Entry 7XUN (electron microscopy, 3.40 A resolution); this record covers chain A.

# Chain A
Protein: Copper-transporting ATPase 2
Organism: Homo sapiens
Notes: EC 7.2.2.8
UniProt: P35670 (ATP7B_HUMAN); numbering as in UniProt (aligned over 1-1465)
Amino-acid sequence (1507 residues; row label = number of the first residue in the row):
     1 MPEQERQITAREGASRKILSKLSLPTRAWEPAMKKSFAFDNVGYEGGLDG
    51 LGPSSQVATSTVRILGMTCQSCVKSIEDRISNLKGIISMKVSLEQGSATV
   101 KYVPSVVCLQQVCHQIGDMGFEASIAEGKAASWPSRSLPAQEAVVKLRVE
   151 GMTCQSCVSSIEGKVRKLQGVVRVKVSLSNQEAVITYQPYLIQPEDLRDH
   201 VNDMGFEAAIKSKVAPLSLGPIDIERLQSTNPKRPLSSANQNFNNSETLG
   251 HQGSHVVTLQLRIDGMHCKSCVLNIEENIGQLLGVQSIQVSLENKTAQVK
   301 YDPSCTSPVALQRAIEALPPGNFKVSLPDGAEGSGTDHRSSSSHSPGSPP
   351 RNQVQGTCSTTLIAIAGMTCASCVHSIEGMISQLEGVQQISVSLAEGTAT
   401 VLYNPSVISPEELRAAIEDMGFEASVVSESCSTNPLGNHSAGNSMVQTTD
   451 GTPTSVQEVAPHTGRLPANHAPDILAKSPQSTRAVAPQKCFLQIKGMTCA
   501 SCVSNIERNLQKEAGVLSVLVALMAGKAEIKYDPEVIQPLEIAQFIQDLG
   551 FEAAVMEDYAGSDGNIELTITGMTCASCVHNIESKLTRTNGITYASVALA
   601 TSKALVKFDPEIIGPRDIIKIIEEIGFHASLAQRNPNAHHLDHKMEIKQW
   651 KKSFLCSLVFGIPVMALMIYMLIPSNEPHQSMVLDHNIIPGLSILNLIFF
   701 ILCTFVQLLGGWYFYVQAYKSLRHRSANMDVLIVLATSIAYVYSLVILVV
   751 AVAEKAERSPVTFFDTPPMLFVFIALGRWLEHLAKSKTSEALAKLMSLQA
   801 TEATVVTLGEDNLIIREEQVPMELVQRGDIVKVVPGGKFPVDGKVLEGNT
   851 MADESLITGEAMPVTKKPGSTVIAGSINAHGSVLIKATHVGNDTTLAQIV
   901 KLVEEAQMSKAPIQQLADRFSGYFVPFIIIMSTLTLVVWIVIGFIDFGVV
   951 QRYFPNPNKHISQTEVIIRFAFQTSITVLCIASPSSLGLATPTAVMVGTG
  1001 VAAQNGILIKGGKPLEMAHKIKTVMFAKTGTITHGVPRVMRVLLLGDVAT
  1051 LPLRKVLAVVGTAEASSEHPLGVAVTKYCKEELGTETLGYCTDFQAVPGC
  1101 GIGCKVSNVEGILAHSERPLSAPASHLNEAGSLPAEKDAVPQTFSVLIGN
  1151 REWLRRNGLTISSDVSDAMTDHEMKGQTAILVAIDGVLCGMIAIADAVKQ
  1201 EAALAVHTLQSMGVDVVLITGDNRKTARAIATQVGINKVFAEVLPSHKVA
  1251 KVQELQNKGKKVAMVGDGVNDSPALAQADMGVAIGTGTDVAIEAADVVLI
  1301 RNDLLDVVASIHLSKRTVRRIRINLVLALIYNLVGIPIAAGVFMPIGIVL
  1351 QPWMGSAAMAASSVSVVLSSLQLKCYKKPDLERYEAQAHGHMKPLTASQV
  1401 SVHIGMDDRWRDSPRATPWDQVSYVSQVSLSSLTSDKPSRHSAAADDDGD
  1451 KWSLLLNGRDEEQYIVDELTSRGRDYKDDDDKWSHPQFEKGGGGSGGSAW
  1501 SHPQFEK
Disordered / not traced: 1-636, 1116-1143, 1406-1507
Differences from the reference sequence: engineered mutation S983 (Cys in P35670), S985 (Cys in P35670), A1027 (Asp in P35670); expression tag (1466-1507)
Swiss-Prot annotation at these positions:
  - binding site (Cu(+)): C69, C72, C154, C157, C268, C271, C370, C373, C499, C502, C575, C578
  - binding site (Mg(2+)): D1267, D1271
  - modified residue (Phosphoserine): S23, S478, S481, S1398
  - natural variant: N41 (N41S: In WD), Y44 (Y44N: In WD; uncertain significance), G85 (G85V: In WD), C108 (C108R: In WD; uncertain significance), R136 (R136W: In WD; uncertain significance), R148 (R148W: In WD; uncertain significance), C157 (C157F: In WD; uncertain significance), G170 (G170V: In WD; uncertain significance), S382 (S382C: In WD; uncertain significance), S406 (S406A: No effect on copper transport activity), V456 (V456L: Decreased copper transport rates), A486 (A486S: In WD; uncertain significance), 206 further natural variant entries in UniProt
  - mutagenesis: A32 (Does not affect copper-induced relocalization), F37 (F37A: Altered copper-induced relocalization), F39 (F39W/A: Altered copper-induced relocalization; F39Y: Does not affect copper-induced relocalization), D40 (D40A: Altered copper-induced relocalization), N41 (N41A: Altered copper-induced relocalization), V42 (V42A: Altered copper-induced relocalization; V42I: Does not affect copper-induced relocalization), G43 (G43A: Altered copper-induced relocalization), Y44 (Y44F: Does not affect copper-induced relocalization; Y44W/A: Altered copper-induced relocalization), E45 (E45A: Altered copper-induced relocalization), S653 (S653F/D/E: Altered copper-induced relocalization), T1031 (T1031S: Decreased copper transport activity with no effect on ATPase activity), H1069 (H1069A/C: Loss of ATPase activity. Cannot form an acylphosphate intermediate during catalysis. Does not alter folding of the nucleotide-binding domain)
What the authors report for this chain:
  - mutagenesis - D1027A: decreased catalytic activity
  - mutagenesis - C575A, C578A, M729A, C980A, M1359A: decreased catalytic activity on copper
  - mutagenesis - M1359A: unchanged expression
  - mutagenesis - M1359A: decreased catalytic activity on cisplatin
  - mutagenesis - C575A, C578A, M729A, C980A: unchanged catalytic activity on cisplatin
  - disease-associated variants - R778L: decreased catalytic activity (citing earlier work)
  - disease-associated variants - H1069Q: decreased binding to ATP (proposed by the authors, not directly observed)
  - disease-associated variants - C980Y: decreased catalytic activity on copper (proposed by the authors, not directly observed)
  - disease-associated variants - G591D, R616Q, R616W, L708P, G710S, G711R, H1069Q (citing earlier work)

# Overview
UniProt lists 12 Cu+-binding residues, Mg2+-binding residues D1267 and D1271 and 12 mutagenesis sites. The
paper reports that C575A, C578A and M729A, among others, reduce catalytic activity on copper; D1027A and R778L
reduce catalytic activity; 9 substitutions were tested in all.
Chain A is Copper-transporting ATPase 2 (Homo sapiens); the structure, Structure of ATP7B C983S/C985S/D1027A
mutant, was determined by electron microscopy together with 7XUM, 7XUK, 7XUO and 8IOY from the same study.
